PDB entry 8XWQ | electron microscopy, 4.60 A resolution (low resolution: residue-level contacts below are approximate; hydrogen-bond / salt-bridge calls are withheld) | chains B and D of the 6 polymer chains in the assembly

[Chain B]
Name: Guanine nucleotide-binding protein G(I)/G(S)/G(T) subunit beta-1
From: Homo sapiens
UniProt: P62873 (GBB1_HUMAN); numbering as in UniProt (aligned over 2-340)
Chain sequence (344 residues; row label = number of the first residue in the row; numbers below 1 keep their minus sign (Pro-3 is residue -3)):
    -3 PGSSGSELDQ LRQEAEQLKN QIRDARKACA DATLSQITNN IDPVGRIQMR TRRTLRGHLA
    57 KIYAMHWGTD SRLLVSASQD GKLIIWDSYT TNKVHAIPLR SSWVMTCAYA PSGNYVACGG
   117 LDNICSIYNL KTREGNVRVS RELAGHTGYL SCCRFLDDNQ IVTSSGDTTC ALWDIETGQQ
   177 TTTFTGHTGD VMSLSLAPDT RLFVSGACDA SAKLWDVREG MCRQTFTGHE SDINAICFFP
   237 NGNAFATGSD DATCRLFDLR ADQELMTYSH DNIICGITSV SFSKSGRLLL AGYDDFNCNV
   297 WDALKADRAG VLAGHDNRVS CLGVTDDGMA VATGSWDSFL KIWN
Not modelled in the structure: -3 to 2
Disulfide bonds: Cys121-Cys149
Sequence notes: expression tag (-3 to 1)
Swiss-Prot annotation at these positions:
  - modified residue: Ser2 (N-acetylserine), His266 (Phosphohistidine)
  - natural variant: Leu30 (L30F: In MRD42; uncertain significance), Arg52 (R52G: In MRD42), Gly64 (G64V: In MRD42), Asp76 (D76E: In MRD42; D76G: In MRD42), Gly77 (G77S: In MRD42), Lys78 (K78R: In MRD42), Ile80 (I80N: In MRD42; I80T: In MRD42), His91 (H91R: In MRD42; uncertain significance), Ala92 (A92T: In MRD42), Pro94 (P94S: In MRD42), Leu95 (L95P: In MRD42), Arg96 (R96L: In MRD42), 5 further natural variant entries in UniProt

[Chain D]
Name: SCFV16
From: Mus musculus
Notes: antibody fragment or engineered binder
Chain sequence (277 residues; each row starts with the number of its first residue; note: 3 numbers in that range are skipped by the numbering (no residue carries them; nothing is unmodelled there); a row labelled like 120A-120O holds insertion residues (120A, then the next letters in order); numbers below 1 keep their minus sign (Met-19 is residue -19)):
   -19 MVSAIVLYVL LAAAAHSAFA DVQLVESGGG LVQPGGSRKL SCSASGFAFS SFGMHWVRQA
    41 PEKGLEWVAY ISSGSGTIYY ADTVKGRFTI SRDDPKNTLF LQMTSLRSED TAMYYCVRSI
   101 YYYGSSPFDF WGQGTTLTVS
120A-120O SGGGGSGGGGSGGGG
   124 SDIVMTQATS SVPVTPGESV SISCRSSKSL LHSNGNTYLY WFLQRPGQSP QLLIYRMSNL
   184 ASGVPDRFSG SGSGTAFTLT ISRLEAEDVG VYYCMQHLEY PLTFGAGTKL ELKGSLEVLF
   244 QG
Not modelled in the structure: -19 to 1, 120A-120O, 236-245
Disulfide bonds: Cys147-Cys217

[Chain B / chain D interface]
Pairs across the interface (12):
  Arg68(B) - Tyr103(D)
  Leu69(B) - Tyr103(D)
  Val90(B) - Tyr102(D)
  His91(B) - Tyr102(D)
  Lys127(B) - Gly104(D)
  Arg129(B) - Arg98(D)
  Arg129(B) - Asp109(D)
  Glu130(B) - Gly26(D)
  Glu130(B) - Phe27(D)
  Glu130(B) - Ala28(D)
  Glu130(B) - Phe32(D)
  Gly131(B) - Phe32(D)
Interface residues without a listed pair, chain B (9 interface residues in all): Asn132
Interface residues without a listed pair, chain D (10 interface residues in all): Phe110

[In short]
9 residues of chain B face 10 of chain D across their interface.
Here chain B is Guanine nucleotide-binding protein G(I)/G(S)/G(T) subunit beta-1 (Homo sapiens) and chain D is
SCFV16 (Mus musculus). Entry 8XWQ (Cryo-EM structure of ET-1 bound ETBR-DNGI complex) was determined by
electron microscopy (same publication as 8XWP and 8ZRT).
